PDB entry 1NBE | X-ray diffraction, 2.60 A resolution | chains B and D of the 4 polymer chains in the assembly

== Chain B (and D) ==
Molecule: Aspartate transcarbamoylase
Organism: Escherichia coli
Notes: EC 2.1.3.2; chain D of this document is another copy of the same molecule, construct and numbering; everything in this record applies to it too
UniProt: P0A7F3 (PYRI_ECOLI); residues 2-153 here correspond to UniProt positions 1-152 (UniProt number = residue number - 1)
Chain sequence (153 residues; numbered 1 to 153; the number before each row is that of its first residue):
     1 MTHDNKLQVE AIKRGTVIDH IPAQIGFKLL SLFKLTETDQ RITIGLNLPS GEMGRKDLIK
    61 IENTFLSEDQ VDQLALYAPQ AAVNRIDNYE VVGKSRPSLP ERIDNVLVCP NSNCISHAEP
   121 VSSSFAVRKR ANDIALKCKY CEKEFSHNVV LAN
Differences from the reference sequence: engineered mutation A82 (Thr81 in P0A7F3)
Ion coordination: Zn2+: C109, C114, C138, C141

== How chain B and chain D interact ==
Pairs across the interface (45):
  N5(B) with R41(D)
  L7(B) with E10(D); A11(D)
  Q8(B) with Q8(D); V9(D), hydrogen bond (backbone-backbone); E10(D), hydrogen bond (backbone-backbone)
  V9(B) with Q8(D), hydrogen bond (backbone-backbone); E10(D)
  E10(B) with Q8(D), hydrogen bond (backbone-backbone); V9(D)
  Q24(B) with T36(D); T38(D), hydrogen bond (side chain-backbone)
  F27(B) with F27(D), hydrophobic; L30(D), hydrophobic; S31(D); T36(D)
  L30(B) with F27(D), hydrophobic
  S31(B) with F27(D)
  T36(B) with Q24(D); F27(D)
  T38(B) with Q24(D); N47(D), hydrogen bond (backbone-side chain)
  D39(B) with N47(D); R55(D), hydrogen bond (backbone-side chain)
  Q40(B) with L46(D); N47(D), hydrogen bond (backbone-side chain)
  R41(B) with L46(D)
  I42(B) with G45(D); L46(D), hydrogen bond (backbone-backbone)
  T43(B) with I44(D)
  I44(B) with T43(D); I44(D), hydrogen bond (backbone-backbone); L46(D), hydrophobic
  G45(B) with I42(D)
  L46(B) with T36(D); R41(D); I42(D), hydrogen bond (backbone-backbone)
  N47(B) with T38(D), hydrogen bond (side chain-backbone); D39(D), hydrogen bond (side chain-backbone); Q40(D), hydrogen bond (side chain-backbone); R41(D)
  L48(B) with R41(D)
  P49(B) with R41(D)
  R55(B) with D39(D)
  Y89(B) with L7(D)
Other interface residues (no listed pair), chain B (25 interface residues in all): E37
Other interface residues (no listed pair), chain D (24 interface residues in all): E37, L48, Y89

== In short ==
25 residues of chain B face 24 of chain D across their interface; the contacts include 14 hydrogen bonds.
Polar contacts include Q24(B)-T38(D), T38(B)-N47(D) and D39(B)-R55(D). C109(B), C114(B), C138(B) and C141(B)
coordinate Zn2+.
Chain B and chain D are both Aspartate transcarbamoylase (Escherichia coli); the structure, Aspartate
transcarbamoylase regulatory chain mutant (T82A), was determined by X-ray diffraction.
